8CB7 - chains A and B of the 4 polymer chains in the assembly; structure by X-ray diffraction, 2.85 A resolution.

[Chain A (and B)]
Protein: Listeriolysin regulatory protein
From: Listeria monocytogenes
Notes: chain B of this document is another copy of the same molecule, construct and numbering; everything in this record applies to it too
Reference sequence: P22262 (PRFA_LISMO); numbering as in UniProt (aligned over 1-237)
Chain sequence (239 residues; each row starts with the number of its first residue; numbers below 1 keep their minus sign (Gly-1 is residue -1)):
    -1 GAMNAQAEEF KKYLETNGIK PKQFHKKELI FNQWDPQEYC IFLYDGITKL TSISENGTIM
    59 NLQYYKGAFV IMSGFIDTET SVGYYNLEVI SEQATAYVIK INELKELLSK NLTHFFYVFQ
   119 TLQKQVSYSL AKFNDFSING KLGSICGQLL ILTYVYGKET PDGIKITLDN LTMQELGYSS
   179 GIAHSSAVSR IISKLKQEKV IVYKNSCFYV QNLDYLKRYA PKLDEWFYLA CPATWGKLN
Not modelled in the structure: -1 to 1, 176-182 (chain B: -1 to 1, 174-183)
Sequence notes: expression tag (-1 to 0)
UniProt features mapped onto this chain:
  - natural variant: Gly145 (G145S: In prfA* mutant which constitutively overexpresses virulence genes. Presumably blocks prfA in a cofactor-independent transcriptionally active conformation)
From the paper describing this entry:
  - binding site for tetrapeptide GLU-VAL-PHE-LEU: Ile45, Gln61 to Lys64, Phe67, Tyr126, Gln146, Ile149, Leu150, Tyr154, Leu174, Trp224
  - binding site for tetrapeptide GLU-VAL-PHE-LEU: Gly65 to Phe67

[Chain A / chain B interface]
Residue-residue contacts (77):
  Leu48(A) with Leu128(B), hydrophobic
  Ser50(A) with Asn132(B), hydrogen bond; Lys220(B)
  Ile51(A) with Lys220(B)
  Ser52(A) with Ile136(B)
  Asn59(A) with Phe131(B)
  Leu60(A) with Leu128(B), hydrophobic; Phe131(B), hydrophobic; Asn132(B)
  Met70(A) with Phe117(B), hydrophobic; Gln121(B)
  Gly72(A) with Gln121(B), hydrogen bond (backbone-side chain)
  Phe73(A) with Gln118(B); Gln121(B); Lys122(B); Leu227(B)
  Ile74(A) with Phe114(B), hydrophobic; Phe117(B), hydrophobic; Gln121(B), hydrogen bond (backbone-side chain)
  Asp75(A) with Phe114(B); Gln118(B)
  Thr76(A) with Gln118(B)
  Ser79(A) with Leu227(B)
  Val80(A) with Ser125(B)
  Gly81(A) with Leu227(B)
  Tyr82(A) with Glu223(B); Leu227(B)
  Tyr83(A) with Leu128(B); Ala129(B)
  Lys103(A) with Phe114(B)
  Ser107(A) with Leu110(B)
  Leu110(A) with Leu106(B); Phe113(B), hydrophobic
  Phe113(A) with Phe113(B), hydrophobic; Phe114(B), hydrophobic; Phe117(B), hydrophobic
  Phe114(A) with Ile74(B), hydrophobic; Lys103(B); Phe113(B), hydrophobic
  Val116(A) with Phe117(B), hydrophobic
  Phe117(A) with Met70(B), hydrophobic; Ile74(B), hydrophobic; Phe113(B), hydrophobic; Phe117(B), hydrophobic; Leu120(B), hydrophobic
  Gln118(A) with Asp75(B)
  Leu120(A) with Phe117(B), hydrophobic; Gln121(B)
  Gln121(A) with Met70(B); Gly72(B), hydrogen bond (side chain-backbone); Phe73(B); Ile74(B), hydrogen bond (side chain-backbone)
  Gln123(A) with Val124(B)
  Val124(A) with Leu120(B); Gln123(B); Val124(B), hydrophobic
  Ser125(A) with Val80(B); Tyr83(B)
  Ser127(A) with Ser127(B)
  Leu128(A) with Leu48(B), hydrophobic; Leu60(B); Gln61(B); Tyr83(B)
  Ala129(A) with Tyr83(B)
  Phe131(A) with Asn59(B); Leu60(B), hydrophobic
  Asn132(A) with Ser50(B), hydrogen bond; Leu60(B)
  Ser135(A) with Met58(B)
  Ile136(A) with Met58(B), hydrophobic
  Lys220(A) with Ile51(B), hydrogen bond (side chain-backbone)
  Glu223(A) with Gly81(B); Tyr82(B), hydrogen bond (side chain-backbone)
  Leu227(A) with Phe73(B); Ser79(B); Gly81(B); Tyr82(B)
Other interface residues (no listed pair), chain A (47 interface residues in all): Gln4, Met58, Gln61, Tyr63, Thr78, Lys122, Ala228
Other interface residues (no listed pair), chain B (47 interface residues in all): Ser52, Thr78, Ser107, Tyr115, Val116, Ser135, Trp224, Ala228

[Overview]
Chain A and chain B each contribute 47 residues to their interface; the contacts include 8 hydrogen bonds.
Polar pairs include Ser50(A)-Asn132(B), Gly72(A)-Gln121(B) and Ile74(A)-Gln121(B). From the paper: a binding
site for tetrapeptide GLU-VAL-PHE-LEU at Ile45(A), Gln61(A) and Phe67(A) among others.
Both chains are Listeriolysin regulatory protein (Listeria monocytogenes). Entry 8CB7 (The Transcriptional
Regulator PrfA from Listeria Monocytogenes in complex with tetrapeptide Glu-Val-Phe-Leu) was determined by
X-ray diffraction, deposited together with 8CBG.
